7SY3 - chains B and C of the 4 polymer chains in the assembly; structure by electron microscopy, 2.95 A resolution.

== Chain B (and C) ==
Name: Spike glycoprotein
Organism: Severe acute respiratory syndrome coronavirus 2
Notes: chain C of this document is another copy of the same molecule, construct and numbering; everything in this record applies to it too
UniProtKB: P0DTC2 (SPIKE_SARS2); residues 1-1208 here = UniProt positions 1-1208
Amino-acid sequence (1288 residues; numbered 1 to 1288; the number before each row is that of its first residue):
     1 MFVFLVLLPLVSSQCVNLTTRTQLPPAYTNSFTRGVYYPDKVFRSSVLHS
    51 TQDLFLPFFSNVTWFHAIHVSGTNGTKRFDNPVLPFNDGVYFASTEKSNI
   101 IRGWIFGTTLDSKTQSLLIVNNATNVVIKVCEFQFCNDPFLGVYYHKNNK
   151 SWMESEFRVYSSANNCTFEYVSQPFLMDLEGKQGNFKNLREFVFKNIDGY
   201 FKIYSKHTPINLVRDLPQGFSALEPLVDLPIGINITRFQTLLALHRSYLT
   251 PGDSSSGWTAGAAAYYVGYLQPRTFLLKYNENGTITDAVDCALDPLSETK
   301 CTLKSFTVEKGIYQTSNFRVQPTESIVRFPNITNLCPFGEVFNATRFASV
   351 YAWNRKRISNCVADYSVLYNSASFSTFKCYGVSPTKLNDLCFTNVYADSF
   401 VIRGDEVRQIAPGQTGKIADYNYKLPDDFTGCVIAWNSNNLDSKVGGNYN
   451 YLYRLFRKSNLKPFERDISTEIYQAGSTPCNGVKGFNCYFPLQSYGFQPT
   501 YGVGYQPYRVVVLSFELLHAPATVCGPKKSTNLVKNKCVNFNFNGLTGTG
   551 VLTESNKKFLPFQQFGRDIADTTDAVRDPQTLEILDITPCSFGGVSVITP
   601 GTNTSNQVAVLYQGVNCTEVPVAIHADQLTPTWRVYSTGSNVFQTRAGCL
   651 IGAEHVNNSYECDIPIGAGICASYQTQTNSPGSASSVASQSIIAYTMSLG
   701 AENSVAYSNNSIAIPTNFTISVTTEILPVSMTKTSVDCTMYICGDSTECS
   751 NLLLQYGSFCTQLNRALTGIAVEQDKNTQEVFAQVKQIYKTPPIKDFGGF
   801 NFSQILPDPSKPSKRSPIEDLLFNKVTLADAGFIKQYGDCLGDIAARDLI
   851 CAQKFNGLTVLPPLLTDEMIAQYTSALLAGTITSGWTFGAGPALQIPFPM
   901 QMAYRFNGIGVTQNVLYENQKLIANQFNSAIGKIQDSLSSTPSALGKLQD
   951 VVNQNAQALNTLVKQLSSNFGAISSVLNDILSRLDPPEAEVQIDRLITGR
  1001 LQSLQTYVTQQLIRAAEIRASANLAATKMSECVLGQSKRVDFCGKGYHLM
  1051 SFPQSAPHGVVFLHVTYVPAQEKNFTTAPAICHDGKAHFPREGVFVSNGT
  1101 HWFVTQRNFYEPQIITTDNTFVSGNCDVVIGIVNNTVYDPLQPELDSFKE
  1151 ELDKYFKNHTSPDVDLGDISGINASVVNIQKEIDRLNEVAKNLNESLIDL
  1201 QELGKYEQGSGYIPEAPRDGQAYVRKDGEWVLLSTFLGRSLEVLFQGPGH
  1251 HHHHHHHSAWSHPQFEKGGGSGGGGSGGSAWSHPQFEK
Unresolved in the structure: 1-13, 70-76, 146-152, 177-184, 248-256, 621-640, 676-690, 828-855, 1148-1288 (chain C: 1-13, 70-76, 146-152, 177-184, 248-256, 333-528, 621-640, 676-690, 828-855, 1148-1288)
Disulfides: Cys15-Cys136, Cys131-Cys166, Cys291-Cys301, Cys336-Cys361, Cys379-Cys432, Cys391-Cys525, Cys480-Cys488, Cys538-Cys590, Cys617-Cys649, Cys662-Cys671, Cys738-Cys760, Cys743-Cys749, Cys1032-Cys1043, Cys1082-Cys1126
Covalently attached groups: N-acetylglucosamine (NAG) linked to Asn17, Asn61, Asn122, Asn165, Asn234, Asn282, Asn331, Asn343, Asn709, Asn717, Asn801, Asn1074, Asn1098, Asn1134
Sequence notes: engineered mutation Lys484 (Glu in P0DTC2), Tyr501 (Asn in P0DTC2), Gly614 (Asp in P0DTC2); conflict Gly682 (Arg in P0DTC2), Ser683 (Arg in P0DTC2), Ser685 (Arg in P0DTC2), Pro817 (Phe in P0DTC2), Pro892 (Ala in P0DTC2), Pro899 (Ala in P0DTC2), Pro942 (Ala in P0DTC2), Pro986 (Lys in P0DTC2), Pro987 (Val in P0DTC2); expression tag (1209-1288)
Swiss-Prot annotation at these positions:
  - region: Asn280 to Cys301 (Putative superantigen), Arg403 to Asp405 (Integrin-binding motif), Asn448 to Phe456 (Immunodominant HLA epitope recognized by the CD8+), Pro681, Ala684 (Putative superantigen), Ser816 to Tyr837 (Fusion peptide 1), Lys835 to Phe855 (Fusion peptide 2), Asp1163 to Glu1202 (Heptad repeat 2)
  - site: Arg815, Ser816 (Cleavage)
  - glycosylation: Asn17 (N-linked (GlcNAc...) (complex) asparagine), Asn61 (N-linked (GlcNAc...) (hybrid) asparagine), Asn74 (N-linked (GlcNAc...) (complex) asparagine), Asn122 (N-linked (GlcNAc...) (hybrid) asparagine), Asn149 (N-linked (GlcNAc...) (complex) asparagine), Asn165 (N-linked (GlcNAc...) (complex) asparagine), Asn234 (N-linked (GlcNAc...) (high mannose) asparagine), Asn282 (N-linked (GlcNAc...) (complex) asparagine), Thr323 (O-linked (GalNAc) threonine), Ser325 (O-linked (HexNAc...) serine), Asn331 (N-linked (GlcNAc...) (complex) asparagine), Asn343 (N-linked (GlcNAc...) (complex) asparagine), Asn603 (N-linked (GlcNAc...) (hybrid) asparagine), Asn616 (N-linked (GlcNAc...) (complex) asparagine), Asn657 (N-linked (GlcNAc...) (complex) asparagine), Thr676 (O-linked (GlcNAc...) threonine), Thr678 (O-linked (GlcNAc...) threonine), Asn709 (N-linked (GlcNAc...) (high mannose) asparagine), Asn717 (N-linked (GlcNAc...) (hybrid) asparagine), Asn801 (N-linked (GlcNAc...) (hybrid) asparagine) and 6 more in UniProt
  - natural variant: Leu5 (L5F: In strain: Iota/B.1.526), Ser13 (S13I: In strain: Epsilon/B.1.427/B.1.429), Leu18 (L18F: In strain: Beta/B.1.351, Gamma/P.1 and 1 more), Thr19 (T19I: In strain: Omicron/BQ.1.1, Omicron/XBB.1.5 and 1 more; T19R: In strain: Delta/B.1.617.2, Omicron/BA.2 and 4 more), Thr20 (T20N: In strain: Gamma/P.1), Leu24 to Ala27 (sequence variant, change not given here; In strain: Omicron/BA.2, Omicron/BA.2.12.1 and 6 more), Pro26 (P26S: In strain: Gamma/P.1), Gln52 (Q52H: In strain: Omicron/EG.5.1), Ala67 (A67V: In strain: Eta/B.1.525, Omicron/BA.1), His69 to Val70 (deletion: In strain: Alpha/B.1.1.7, Eta/B.1.525 and 5 more), Gly75 (G75V: In strain: Lambda/C.37), Thr76 (T76I: In strain: Lambda/C.37), 82 further natural variant entries in UniProt
  - mutagenesis: His69 to Val70 (Increased incorporation of cleaved spike into virions), Asn121 (N121Q: Partial loss of biliverdin affinity), Arg190 (R190K: Partial loss of biliverdin affinity), Asn234 (N234Q: Increased resistance to neutralizing antibodies), Asn331 (N331Q: Reduced viral infectivity), Asn343 (N343Q: Reduced viral infectivity), Leu452 (L452R: Increased resistance to neutralizing antibodies. Decreases HLA binding to NF9 epitope. Increased binding affinity to human ACE2), Tyr453 (Y453F: Decreased HLA binding to NF9 epitope. Increased binding affinity to human ACE2), Ala475 (A475V: Increased resistance to neutralizing antibodies), Val483 (V483A: Increased resistance to neutralizing antibodies), Phe490 (F490L: Increased resistance to neutralizing antibodies and human covalescent sera neutralization), Gln493 (Q493N: Reduced host ACE2-binding affinity in vitro; Q493Y: Reduced host ACE2-binding affinity in vitro), 9 further mutagenesis entries in UniProt
Reported in the primary citation:
  - mutagenesis - L452R: increased binding to Processed angiotensin-converting enzyme 2
  - mutagenesis - L452R: decreased binding to S2M11
  - mutagenesis - K417N: abolished binding to ab1

== How chain B and chain C interact ==
Residue-residue contacts (158):
  Arg319(B) - Asp737(C)  salt bridge
  Arg319(B) - Met740(C)  hydrogen bond
  Arg319(B) - Gly744(C)
  Arg357(B) - Cys166(C)  hydrogen bond (side chain-backbone)
  Arg357(B) - Thr167(C)  hydrogen bond (side chain-backbone)
  Arg357(B) - Phe168(C)
  Asn360(B) - Phe168(C)
  Asn360(B) - Glu169(C)  hydrogen bond (side chain-backbone)
  Asn394(B) - Thr167(C)
  Ala520(B) - Gly232(C)
  Pro521(B) - Gly199(C)
  Pro521(B) - Tyr200(C)  hydrophobic
  Pro521(B) - Pro230(C)  hydrophobic
  Pro521(B) - Gly232(C)
  Thr547(B) - Asn978(C)
  Thr549(B) - Asp745(C)
  Phe559(B) - Phe43(C)  hydrophobic
  Leu560(B) - Asn282(C)
  Phe562(B) - Tyr38(C)
  Phe562(B) - Lys41(C)
  Phe562(B) - Glu224(C)
  Phe562(B) - Pro225(C)  hydrophobic
  Gln563(B) - Lys41(C)
  Gln563(B) - Val42(C)  hydrogen bond (side chain-backbone)
  Gln563(B) - Phe43(C)
  Gln563(B) - Gly283(C)
  Gln564(B) - Lys41(C)  hydrogen bond (backbone-backbone)
  Phe565(B) - Lys41(C)  hydrogen bond (backbone-backbone)
  Phe565(B) - Val42(C)
  Phe565(B) - Phe43(C)  hydrogen bond (backbone-backbone)
  Gly566(B) - Phe43(C)
  Arg567(B) - Val42(C)
  Arg567(B) - Phe43(C)  hydrogen bond (backbone-backbone)
  Arg567(B) - Arg44(C)
  Ile569(B) - Val47(C)  hydrophobic
  Ile569(B) - Lys964(C)
  Ala570(B) - Val963(C)  hydrophobic
  Ala570(B) - Lys964(C)
  Asp571(B) - His49(C)
  Asp571(B) - Lys964(C)  salt bridge
  Thr572(B) - Asn856(C)
  Thr572(B) - Val963(C)
  Phe592(B) - Met740(C)  hydrophobic
  Phe592(B) - Gly857(C)
  Phe592(B) - Leu858(C)
  Phe592(B) - Thr859(C)
  Gln613(B) - Leu861(C)
  Arg646(B) - Thr866(C)
  Ala647(B) - Pro862(C)  hydrophobic
  Pro665(B) - Leu864(C)  hydrophobic
  Gly667(B) - Leu864(C)
  Ala668(B) - Pro863(C)  hydrogen bond (backbone-backbone)
  Ala668(B) - Leu864(C)
  Ala668(B) - Thr866(C)
  Gly669(B) - Leu864(C)  hydrogen bond (backbone-backbone)
  Gly669(B) - Met869(C)
  Met697(B) - Leu864(C)
  Met697(B) - Leu865(C)  hydrophobic
  Met697(B) - Met869(C)  hydrophobic
  Leu699(B) - Ile788(C)  hydrophobic
  Leu699(B) - Met869(C)
  Leu699(B) - Gln872(C)
  Leu699(B) - Tyr873(C)  hydrophobic
  Gly700(B) - Lys786(C)
  Gly700(B) - Ile788(C)
  Ala701(B) - Lys786(C)
  Ala701(B) - Gln787(C)
  Ala701(B) - Ile788(C)  hydrogen bond (backbone-backbone)
  Glu702(B) - Ile788(C)
  Glu702(B) - Lys790(C)  salt bridge
  Asn703(B) - Gln787(C)  hydrogen bond
  Asn703(B) - Ile788(C)  hydrogen bond (backbone-backbone)
  Asn703(B) - Tyr789(C)
  Asn703(B) - Lys790(C)
  Val705(B) - Tyr789(C)  hydrophobic
  Val705(B) - Thr883(C)
  Val705(B) - Ala893(C)  hydrophobic
  Val705(B) - Gln895(C)
  Ala706(B) - Gln895(C)
  Tyr707(B) - Pro792(C)  hydrophobic
  Tyr707(B) - Asp796(C)
  Tyr707(B) - Phe797(C)
  Tyr707(B) - Thr883(C)
  Tyr707(B) - Ile896(C)
  Tyr707(B) - Pro897(C)  hydrophobic
  Tyr707(B) - Phe898(C)  hydrogen bond (side chain-backbone)
  Ser708(B) - Pro897(C)
  Asn709(B) - Asp796(C)
  Asn709(B) - Pro897(C)
  Ser711(B) - Gln895(C)
  Ser711(B) - Pro897(C)
  Ile712(B) - Gln895(C)
  Ile712(B) - Ile896(C)  hydrophobic
  Ala713(B) - Leu894(C)
  Ala713(B) - Gln895(C)  hydrogen bond (backbone-backbone)
  Pro715(B) - Leu894(C)  hydrophobic
  Gln957(B) - Arg765(C)  hydrogen bond
  Thr961(B) - Ser758(C)
  Thr961(B) - Gln762(C)  hydrogen bond
  Gln965(B) - Tyr756(C)  hydrogen bond (side chain-backbone)
  Gln965(B) - Gly757(C)
  Gln965(B) - Ser758(C)  hydrogen bond (side chain-backbone)
  Gln965(B) - Phe759(C)
  Ser968(B) - Gln755(C)
  Ser968(B) - Tyr756(C)
  Ser968(B) - Gly757(C)
  Asn969(B) - Gln755(C)  hydrogen bond
  Phe970(B) - Gln755(C)  hydrogen bond (backbone-backbone)
  Phe970(B) - Tyr756(C)  hydrophobic
  Gly971(B) - Gln755(C)
  Arg995(B) - Tyr756(C)
  Arg995(B) - Asp994(C)  salt bridge
  Gln1002(B) - Phe759(C)
  Gln1002(B) - Leu1001(C)
  Ser1003(B) - Phe759(C)
  Thr1006(B) - Gln1005(C)  hydrogen bond
  Thr1009(B) - Thr1009(C)
  Gln1010(B) - Leu1012(C)
  Ile1013(B) - Leu1012(C)  hydrophobic
  Glu1017(B) - Arg1019(C)
  Arg1039(B) - Thr1027(C)
  Arg1039(B) - Glu1031(C)  salt bridge
  Arg1039(B) - Arg1039(C)
  Val1040(B) - Ser1030(C)
  Val1040(B) - Glu1031(C)
  Val1040(B) - Leu1034(C)
  Val1040(B) - Gly1035(C)
  Asp1041(B) - Gln784(C)
  Asp1041(B) - Gly889(C)
  Asp1041(B) - Ser1030(C)
  Asp1041(B) - Leu1034(C)
  Lys1045(B) - Gly889(C)  hydrogen bond (side chain-backbone)
  Gly1046(B) - Ala890(C)
  Tyr1047(B) - Trp886(C)
  Tyr1047(B) - Ala890(C)
  Pro1069(B) - Ala890(C)
  Pro1069(B) - Pro892(C)
  Glu1072(B) - Pro892(C)
  Glu1072(B) - Leu894(C)
  Asn1074(B) - Gln895(C)  hydrogen bond
  Thr1077(B) - Pro897(C)
  Thr1077(B) - Met900(C)
  Pro1079(B) - Tyr917(C)  hydrophobic
  Phe1089(B) - Asn914(C)
  Phe1089(B) - Tyr917(C)  hydrophobic
  Pro1090(B) - Gln913(C)
  Val1094(B) - Met900(C)  hydrophobic
  Val1094(B) - Tyr904(C)
  Arg1107(B) - Tyr904(C)
  Arg1107(B) - Asn907(C)  hydrogen bond
  Arg1107(B) - Gln913(C)
  Phe1121(B) - Asn914(C)
  Ser1123(B) - Asn914(C)  hydrogen bond
  Ser1123(B) - Glu918(C)  hydrogen bond
  Ser1123(B) - Glu1111(C)
  Val1128(B) - Glu918(C)
  Leu1141(B) - Leu1141(C)  hydrophobic
  Leu1141(B) - Glu1144(C)
Also at the interface, not in a pair above, chain B (95 interface residues in all): Asn317, Ser359, Thr523, Asn540, Lys557, Lys558, Ile666, Ile670, Ser704, Asn710, Gly999, Val1068, Ala1078, Gly1093, Val1122, Val1129, Ile1130, Leu1145
Also at the interface, not in a pair above, chain C (96 interface residues in all): Ile231, Glu773, Ile882, Thr887, Thr912, Gln920, Asn960, Gln1113

== Summary ==
Chain B and chain C form an interface of 95 and 96 residues respectively, with 28 hydrogen bonds and 5 salt
bridges. Polar contacts include Arg319(B)-Asp737(C), Asp571(B)-Lys964(C) and Glu702(B)-Lys790(C). The paper
reports that L452R of chain B increases binding to Processed angiotensin-converting enzyme 2; L452R of chain B
reduces binding to S2M11.
Both chains are Spike glycoprotein (Severe acute respiratory syndrome coronavirus 2). Entry 7SY3 (Cryo-EM
structure of the SARS-CoV-2 D614G,N501Y,E484K mutant spike protein ectodomain bound to human ACE2 ectodomain
(global ...) was determined by electron microscopy together with 7SXX, 7SXY, 7SXZ, 7SY0, 7SY1, 7SY2 and 5
further entries from the same study.
